Entry 2O6I (X-ray diffraction, 2.55 A resolution); this record covers chain A.

# Chain A
Protein: HD domain protein
Source organism: Enterococcus faecalis
UniProt: Q836G9 (Q836G9_ENTFA); residues 1-456 here = UniProt positions 1-456
Amino-acid sequence (480 residues; each row starts with the number of its first residue; numbers below 1 keep their minus sign (Met-23 is residue -23)):
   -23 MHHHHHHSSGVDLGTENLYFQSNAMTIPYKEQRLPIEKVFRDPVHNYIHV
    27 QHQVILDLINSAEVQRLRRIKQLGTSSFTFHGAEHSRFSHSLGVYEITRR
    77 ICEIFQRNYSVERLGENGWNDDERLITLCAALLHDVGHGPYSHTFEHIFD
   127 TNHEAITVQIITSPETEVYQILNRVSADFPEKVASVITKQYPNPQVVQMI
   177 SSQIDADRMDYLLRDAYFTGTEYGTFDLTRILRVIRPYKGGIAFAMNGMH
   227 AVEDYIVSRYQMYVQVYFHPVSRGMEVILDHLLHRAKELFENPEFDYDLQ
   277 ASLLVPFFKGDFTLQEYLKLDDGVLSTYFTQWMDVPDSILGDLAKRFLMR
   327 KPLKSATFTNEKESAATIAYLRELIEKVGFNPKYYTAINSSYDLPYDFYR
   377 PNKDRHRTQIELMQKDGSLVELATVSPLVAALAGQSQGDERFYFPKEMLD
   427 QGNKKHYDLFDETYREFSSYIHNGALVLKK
Unresolved in the structure: -23 to 0, 368-369, 377-382, 427-435, 454-456
Sequence notes: initiating methionine (-23); expression tag (-22 to -17); cloning artifact (-16 to 0)
Metal / ion sites: Zn2+: His66, His110, Asp111, Asp183
Residues lining bound ligands: 2-hydroxyethyl disulfide (HED): Ile132, Gln135, Phe288, Thr289, Leu290
Reported in the primary citation:
  - Zn2+ coordination: His66, His110, Asp111, Asp183
  - conformationally variable residues (helix shift): Ser52
  - catalytic residues: His114, Glu122, His129 (proposed by the authors, not directly observed)

# Summary
Chain A binds 2-hydroxyethyl disulfide. His66, His110, Asp111 and Asp183 form the Zn2+ site. From the paper:
catalytic residues His114, Glu122 and His129; Zn2+ coordination by His66, His110 and Asp111 among others.
Chain A is HD domain protein (Enterococcus faecalis); the structure, Structure of an Enterococcus Faecalis HD
Domain Phosphohydrolase, was determined by X-ray diffraction, deposited together with 3IRH.
